PDB entry 4Z0V | X-ray diffraction, 1.78 A resolution | chain A

[Chain A]
Molecule: 2', 5'-phosphodiesterase 12
Source organism: Homo sapiens
Notes: EC 3.1.4.-, 3.1.13.4
Reference sequence: Q6L8Q7 (PDE12_HUMAN); aligned to UniProt positions 155-609 over residues 155-609
Amino-acid sequence (440 residues; row label = number of the first residue in the row; note: 15 numbers in that range are skipped by the numbering (no residue carries them; nothing is unmodelled there)):
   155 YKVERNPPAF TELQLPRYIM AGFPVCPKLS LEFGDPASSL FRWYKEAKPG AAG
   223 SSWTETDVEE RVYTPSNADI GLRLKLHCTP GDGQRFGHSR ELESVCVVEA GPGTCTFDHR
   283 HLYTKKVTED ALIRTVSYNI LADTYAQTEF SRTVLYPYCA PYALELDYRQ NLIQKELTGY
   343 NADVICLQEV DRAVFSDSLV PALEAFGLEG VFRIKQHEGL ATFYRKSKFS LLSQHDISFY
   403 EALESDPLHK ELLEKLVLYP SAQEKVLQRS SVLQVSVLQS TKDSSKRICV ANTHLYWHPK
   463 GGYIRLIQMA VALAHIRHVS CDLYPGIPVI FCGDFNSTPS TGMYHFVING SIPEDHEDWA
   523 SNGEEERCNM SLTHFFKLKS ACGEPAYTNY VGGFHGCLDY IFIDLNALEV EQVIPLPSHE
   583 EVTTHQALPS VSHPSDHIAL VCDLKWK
Not modelled in the structure: 155-160
Construct notes: conflict G207 (Ser222 in Q6L8Q7)
Bound ions: Mg2+ near E351 (its only coordinating residue here)
Curated features (UniProtKB/Swiss-Prot):
  - active site: D496 (Proton donor/acceptor)
  - binding site (Mg(2+)): E351, D496, N498
What the authors report for this chain:
  - Mg2+ coordination: E351
  - Mg2+ coordination through a water molecule: D598
  - specificity-determining residues: A308 to T315, V316, T500, G555, L560 (proposed by the authors, not directly observed)
  - catalytic residues: N301, E351, D496, N498, D561, H599
  - specificity-determining residues: G554 to G555

[Overview]
UniProt lists active-site residue D496 and 3 Mg2+-binding residues. The paper reports catalytic residues N301,
E351 and D496 among others; Mg2+ coordination by E351.
Chain A is 2', 5'-phosphodiesterase 12 (Homo sapiens); the structure, The structure of human PDE12 residues
161-609, was determined by X-ray diffraction together with 4Z2B from the same study.
